8HM0 - chains C and A of the 3 polymer chains in the assembly; structure by electron microscopy, 3.10 A resolution.

[Chain C]
Name: DNA polymerase processivity factor component A20
From: Monkeypox virus
Reference sequence: Q5IXP2 (Q5IXP2_MONPV); residues 1-426 here = UniProt positions 1-426
Sequence (426 residues; numbered 1 to 426; the number before each row is that of its first residue):
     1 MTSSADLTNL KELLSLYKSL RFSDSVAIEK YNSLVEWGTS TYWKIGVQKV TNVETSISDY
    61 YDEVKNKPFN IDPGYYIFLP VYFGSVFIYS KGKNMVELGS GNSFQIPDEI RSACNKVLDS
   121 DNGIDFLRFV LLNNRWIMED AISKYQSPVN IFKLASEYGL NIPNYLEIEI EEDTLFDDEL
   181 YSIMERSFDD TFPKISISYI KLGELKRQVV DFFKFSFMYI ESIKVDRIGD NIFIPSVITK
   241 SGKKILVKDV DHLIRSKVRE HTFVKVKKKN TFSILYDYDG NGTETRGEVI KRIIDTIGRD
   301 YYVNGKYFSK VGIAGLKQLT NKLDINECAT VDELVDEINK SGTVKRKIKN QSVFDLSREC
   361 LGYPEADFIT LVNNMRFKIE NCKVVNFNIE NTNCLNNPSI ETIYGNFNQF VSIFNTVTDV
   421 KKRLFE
Disordered / not traced: 1-2, 45-101, 283-312, 391-403, 426

[Chain A]
Name: DNA polymerase
From: Monkeypox virus
Notes: EC 2.7.7.7
Reference sequence: A0A2L0AR76 (A0A2L0AR76_MONPV); residues 1-1006 here = UniProt positions 1-1006
Sequence (1006 residues; row label = number of the first residue in the row):
     1 MDVRCINWFE SHGENRFLYL KSRCRNGETV FIRFPHYFYY VVTDEIYQSL SPPPFNARPM
    61 GKMRTIDIDE TISYNLDIKD RKCSVADMWL IEEPKKRSIQ NATMDEFFNI SWFYISNGIS
   121 PDGCYSLDEQ YLTKINNGCY HCDDPRNCFA KEIPRFDIPR SYLFLDIECH FDKKFPSVFI
   181 NPISHTSYCY IDLSGKRLLF TLINEEMLTE QEIQEAVDRG CLRIQSLMEM DYERELVLCS
   241 EIVLLRIAKQ LLELTFDYVV TFNGHNFDLR YITNRLELLT GEKIIFRSPD KKEAVHLCIY
   301 ERNQSSHKGV CGMANTTFHV NNNNGTIFFD LYSFIQKSEK LDSYKLDSIS KNAFSCMGKV
   361 LNRGVREMTF IGDDTTDAKG KADTFAKVLT TGNYVTVDED IICKVIRKDI LENGFKVVLS
   421 CPTLPNDIYK LSFGKDDIDL AQMYKDYNLN IALDMARYCI HDACLCQYLW EYYGVETKTD
   481 AGAATYVLPQ SMVFEYRAST IIKGPLLKLL LETKTILVRS ETKQKFPYEG GKVFAPKQKM
   541 FSNNVLIFDY NSLYPNVCIF GNLSPETLVG VVVSTNRLEE EINNQLLLQK YPPPRYITVH
   601 CEPRLPNLIS EIAIFDRSIE GTIPRLLRTF LAERARYKKM LKQATSSTEK AIYDSMQYTY
   661 KIVANSVYGL MGFRNSALYS YASAKSCTSI GRRMILYLES VLNGAELSNG MLRFANTLSN
   721 PFYMDDRDIN PIVKTSLPID YRFRFRSVYG DTDSVFTEID SQDVDKSIEI AKELERLINS
   781 RVLFNNFKIE FEAVYKNLIM QSKKKYTTMK YSASSNSKSV PERINKGTSE TRRDVSKFHK
   841 NMIKTYKTRL SEMLSEGRMN SNQVCIDILR SLETDLRSEF DSRSSPLELF MLSRMHHSNY
   901 KSADNPNMYL VTEYNKNNPE TIELGERYYF AYICPANVPW TKKLVNIKTY ETIIDRSFKL
   961 GSNQRIFYEV YFKRLTSEIV NLLDNKVLCI SFFQRMFGSR PTFYEA
Disordered / not traced: 536-544, 894-930, 940-956, 999-1006
Sequence notes: conflict Phe108 (Leu in A0A2L0AR76)
What the authors report for this chain:
  - catalytic residues: Glu168 (citing earlier work)

[Interface between chain C and chain A]
Residue-residue contacts (21; chain C residue first):
  Trp43(C) - Gly309(A)
  Phe354(C) - Leu578(A)  hydrophobic
  Phe354(C) - Glu579(A)
  Ile369(C) - Asn576(A)
  Ile369(C) - Asn607(A)
  Val372(C) - Arg577(A)
  Val372(C) - Leu578(A)  hydrophobic
  Asn373(C) - Asn576(A)  hydrogen bond
  Asn373(C) - Arg577(A)  hydrogen bond (side chain-backbone)
  Met375(C) - Arg577(A)  hydrogen bond (backbone-side chain)
  Arg376(C) - Arg577(A)
  Arg376(C) - Glu581(A)  salt bridge
  Phe377(C) - Leu578(A)  hydrophobic
  Phe377(C) - Glu581(A)
  Lys378(C) - Glu581(A)  hydrogen bond (backbone-side chain)
  Ile379(C) - Glu581(A)
  Ile379(C) - Ile582(A)
  Ile379(C) - Gln585(A)
  Val384(C) - Leu578(A)  hydrophobic
  Phe414(C) - Leu578(A)  hydrophobic
  Phe414(C) - Ile582(A)  hydrophobic
Interface residues without a listed pair, chain C (15 interface residues in all): Glu380, Asn381, Cys382
Interface residues without a listed pair, chain A (11 interface residues in all): Leu586, Ile609

[Overview]
Chain C and chain A form an interface of 15 and 11 residues respectively; the contacts include 4 hydrogen
bonds and 1 salt bridge. Polar pairs include Arg376(C)-Glu581(A), Asn373(C)-Asn576(A) and Asn373(C)-Arg577(A).
The paper reports the catalytic residue Glu168(A).
Here chain C is DNA polymerase processivity factor component A20 and chain A is DNA polymerase, both from
Monkeypox virus. Entry 8HM0 (F8-A22-E4 complex of MPXV in trimeric form) was determined by electron microscopy
together with 8HLZ from the same study.
